Entry 9G0S (electron microscopy, 3.60 A resolution); this record covers chains A and a of the 12 polymer chains in the assembly.

== Chain A ==
Molecule: Tubulin beta chain
Source organism: Xenopus tropicalis
UniProtKB: Q0IIR4 (Q0IIR4_XENTR); residue numbers follow UniProt; this construct covers 1-445
Sequence (445 residues; numbered 1 to 445; the number before each row is that of its first residue):
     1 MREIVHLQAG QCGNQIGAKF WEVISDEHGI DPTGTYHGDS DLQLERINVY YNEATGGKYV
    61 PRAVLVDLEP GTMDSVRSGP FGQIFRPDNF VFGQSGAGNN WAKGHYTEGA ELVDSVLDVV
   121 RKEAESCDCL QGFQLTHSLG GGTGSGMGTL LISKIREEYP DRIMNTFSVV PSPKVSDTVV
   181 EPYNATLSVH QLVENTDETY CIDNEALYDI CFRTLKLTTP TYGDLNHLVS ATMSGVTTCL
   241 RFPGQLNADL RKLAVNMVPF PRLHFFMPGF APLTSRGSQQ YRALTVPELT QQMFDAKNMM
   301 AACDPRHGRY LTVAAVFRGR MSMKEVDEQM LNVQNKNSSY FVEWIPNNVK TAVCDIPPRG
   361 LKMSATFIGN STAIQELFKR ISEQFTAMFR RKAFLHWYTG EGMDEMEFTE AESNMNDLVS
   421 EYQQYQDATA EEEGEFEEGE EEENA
Disordered / not traced: 431-445
Small-molecule neighbours: GDP (guanosine-5'-diphosphate): Gly10, Gln11, Cys12, Gln15, Ile16, Ser138, Gly141, Gly142, Thr143, Gly144, Val169, Asp177, Glu181, Asn204, Tyr222, Leu225, Asn226
Reported in the primary citation:
  - self-association interface (contacts with another copy of this molecule): Gln83, Lys122

== Chain a ==
Molecule: Tubulin alpha chain
Source organism: Xenopus tropicalis
UniProtKB: Q5EB23 (Q5EB23_XENTR); numbering as in UniProt (aligned over 1-449)
Sequence (449 residues; row label = number of the first residue in the row):
     1 MRECISIHIG QAGVQMGNAC WELYCLEHGI QQDGIIPDEK TAATDSSFGT FFSETGSGKH
    61 VPRAVFVDLE QTVIGEIRTG HYRSLFHPEQ LITGKEDAAN NYARGHYTIG KEIVDSVLDR
   121 VRKMADQCSG LQGFLIFHSF GGGTGSGFTS LLMERLSVDY GKKSKLEFSV YPAPQISTAV
   181 VEPYNSILTT HTTLEHSDCA FMVDNEAIYD ICNRNLDIER PTYTNLNRLI GQIVSSITAS
   241 LRFDGALNVD LTEFQTNLVP YPRIHFPLVT YSPIISAEKA YHEQLSVPEI TNACFEYSNQ
   301 MVKCDPRRGK YMACCLLYRG DVVPKDVNAA IAAIKTRRSI QFVDWCPTGF KVGINYQPPT
   361 VVPGGDLAKV QRAVCMLSNT TAIAEAWARL DHKFDLMYSK RAFVHWYVGE GMEEGEFSEA
   421 REDMAALEKD YEEVGTESGD GGDEEEDEY
Disordered / not traced: 39-44, 439-449
Bound ions: Mg2+: Glu70 (together with GTP)
Small-molecule neighbours: GTP (guanosine-5'-triphosphate): Gly10, Gln11, Ala12, Gln15, Met16, Asp68, Glu70, Asp97, Ala98, Ala99, Asn100, Ser139, Gly141, Gly142, Gly143, Thr144, Gly145, Val170, Thr178, Glu182, Asn205, Tyr223, Asn227, Ile230

== Chain A / chain a interface ==
Contacting residue pairs - 72 pairs, chain A then chain a:
  Met1(A) with Lys95(a)
  Arg2(A) with Thr72(a); Lys95(a)
  Arg46(A) with Thr72(a), hydrogen bond
  Asp128(A) with Lys95(a), salt bridge
  Cys129(A) with Lys95(a)
  Pro243(A) with Glu76(a)
  Gly244(A) with Gln11(a); Glu76(a)
  Gln245(A) with Gln11(a), hydrogen bond (backbone-side chain); Gln15(a), hydrogen bond (backbone-side chain); Tyr223(a)
  Leu246(A) with Gln11(a)
  Asn247(A) with Gln11(a); Glu70(a); Thr72(a); Val73(a)
  Asp249(A) with Asp97(a)
  Arg251(A) with Ala99(a); Arg104(a)
  Lys252(A) with Asp97(a); Ala99(a); Asn100(a), hydrogen bond
  Ala254(A) with Trp406(a), hydrogen bond (backbone-side chain)
  Val255(A) with Ala99(a); Phe403(a); Trp406(a), hydrogen bond (backbone-side chain)
  Asn256(A) with Asn100(a), hydrogen bond; Ala179(a); Val180(a), hydrogen bond (side chain-backbone); Val181(a); Phe403(a)
  Val258(A) with His405(a); Trp406(a), hydrogen bond (backbone-side chain)
  Pro259(A) with Ala402(a); Phe403(a); His405(a), hydrogen bond (backbone-side chain)
  Phe260(A) with Lys400(a); Arg401(a); Ala402(a), hydrophobic
  Pro261(A) with His405(a)
  Thr312(A) with Phe403(a)
  Met321(A) with Thr222(a)
  Ser322(A) with Arg220(a); Pro221(a), hydrogen bond (side chain-backbone); Thr222(a)
  Met323(A) with Tyr209(a); Pro221(a), hydrogen bond (backbone-backbone); Thr222(a); Tyr223(a)
  Lys324(A) with Glu206(a), salt bridge; Tyr209(a); Pro221(a)
  Asp327(A) with Ile176(a); Ser177(a); Thr178(a)
  Leu331(A) with Gln175(a); Ile176(a), hydrophobic
  Trp344(A) with Leu396(a); Met397(a); Lys400(a); Ala402(a), hydrophobic
  Pro346(A) with Lys393(a); Met397(a)
  Asn347(A) with Gln175(a); Ser177(a), hydrogen bond; Val180(a)
  Asn348(A) with Val180(a)
  Val349(A) with Ser177(a)
  Lys350(A) with Thr178(a), hydrogen bond (side chain-backbone); Ala179(a)
  Thr351(A) with Thr178(a)
Interface residues without a listed pair, chain A (36 interface residues in all): Glu343, Ile345
Interface residues without a listed pair, chain a (38 interface residues in all): Gln71, Glu96, Pro183, Asn213, Thr224

== Summary ==
Chain A and chain a form an interface of 36 and 38 residues respectively, with 14 hydrogen bonds and 2 salt
bridges. Polar pairs include Asp128(A)-Lys95(a), Lys324(A)-Glu206(a) and Arg46(A)-Thr72(a). Chain A binds GDP.
Bound to chain a: GTP. The paper reports a self-association interface involving Gln83(A) and Lys122(A).
Chain A is Tubulin beta chain and chain a is Tubulin alpha chain, both from Xenopus tropicalis; the structure,
Xenopus tropicalis undecorated microtubule - 14 protofilament, 3-start helix, was determined by electron
microscopy (same publication as 9FVJ, 9G0O, 9G0P, 9G0Q, 9G0R and 9G0T).
